PDB entry 7KT3 | X-ray diffraction, 1.88 A resolution | chains A and T of the 4 polymer chains in the assembly

[Chain A]
Protein: DNA-directed DNA/RNA polymerase mu
From: Homo sapiens
Notes: EC 2.7.7.7
Reference sequence: Q9NP87 (DPOLM_HUMAN); aligned to UniProt positions 132-494 over residues 132-494
Sequence (356 residues; numbered 127 to 494; 12 numbers in that range are skipped by the numbering (no residue carries them; nothing is unmodelled there); the number before each row is that of its first residue):
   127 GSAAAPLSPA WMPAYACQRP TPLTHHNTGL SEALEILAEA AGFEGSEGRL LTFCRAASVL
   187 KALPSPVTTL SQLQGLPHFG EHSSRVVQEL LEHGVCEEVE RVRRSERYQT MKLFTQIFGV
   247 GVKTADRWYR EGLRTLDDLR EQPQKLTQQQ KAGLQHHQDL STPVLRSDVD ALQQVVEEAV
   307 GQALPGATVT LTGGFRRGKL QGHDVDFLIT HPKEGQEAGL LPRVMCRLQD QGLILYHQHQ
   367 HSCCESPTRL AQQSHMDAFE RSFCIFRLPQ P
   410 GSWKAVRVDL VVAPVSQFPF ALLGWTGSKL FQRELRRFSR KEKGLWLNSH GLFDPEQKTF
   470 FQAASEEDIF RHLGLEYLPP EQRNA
Disordered / not traced: 127-136, 365-383
Differences from the reference sequence: expression tag (127-131); linker (410)
Swiss-Prot annotation at these positions:
  - region: Arg-323 to Asp-332 (Involved in ssDNA binding)
  - binding site (Mg(2+)): Asp-330, Asp-332, Asp-418
  - site: Gly-433 (Responsible for the low discrimination between dNTP and rNTP)
Glycans and other covalent adducts: 2,3-dihydroxy-1,4-dithiobutane (DTT) linked to Cys-180
Metal / ion sites: Ca2+ site 1 near Phe-205 (its only coordinating residue here); Na+: Thr-241, Ile-243, Val-246 (shared with 1 residue of chain P); Ca2+ site 2: Asp-330, Asp-332, Asp-418 (together with 8-oxo-2'-deoxyguanosine-5'-triphosphate) (shared with 1 residue of chain P); Ca2+ site 3: Asp-330, Asp-332 (together with 8-oxo-2'-deoxyguanosine-5'-triphosphate)
Residues lining bound ligands: 8-oxo-2'-deoxyguanosine-5'-triphosphate (8DG): Gly-319, Gly-320, Arg-323, Lys-325, Gln-327, Gly-328, His-329, Asp-330, Asp-332, Gly-433, Trp-434, Thr-435, Gly-436, Ser-437, Lys-438, Gln-441, Arg-445
Reported in the primary citation:
  - binding site for 8-oxo-2'-deoxyguanosine-5'-triphosphate: Lys-438, Arg-445
  - mutagenesis - K438D: unchanged catalytic activity on presence of Mn2+
  - mutagenesis - R445A: increased catalytic activity on dGTP misinsertion
  - mutagenesis - K438D: decreased catalytic activity on Mg2+-dependent dGTP:At
  - mutagenesis - K438D (23-fold): decreased catalytic activity on :Ct insertion

[Chain T]
Molecule: 9-nt DNA strand
Sequence (9 nucleotides; each row starts with the number of its first residue):
     1 CGGCATACG

[Chain A / chain T interface]
Pairs across the interface (23; chain A residue first):
  Gly-174(A) / DC4(T)  base contact
  Leu-177(A) / DC4(T)  phosphate contact
  Leu-177(A) / DA5(T)  phosphate contact
  Phe-385(A) / DG9(T)  phosphate contact
  Glu-386(A) / DC8(T)  sugar contact
  Glu-386(A) / DG9(T)  hydrogen bond to the phosphate
  Arg-387(A) / DA7(T)  hydrogen bond to the base
  Arg-387(A) / DC8(T)  hydrogen bond to the sugar
  Arg-387(A) / DG9(T)  hydrogen bond to the phosphate
  Phe-389(A) / DG9(T)  sugar contact
  Lys-438(A) / DA5(T)  base contact
  Arg-442(A) / DA5(T)  salt bridge to the phosphate
  Arg-445(A) / DA5(T)  hydrogen bond to the base
  Arg-445(A) / DT6(T)  hydrogen bond to the base
  Arg-446(A) / DA5(T)  sugar contact
  Arg-449(A) / DT6(T)  salt bridge to the phosphate
  Lys-450(A) / DG3(T)  hydrogen bond to the phosphate
  Lys-450(A) / DC4(T)  salt bridge to the phosphate
  Leu-456(A) / DT6(T)  sugar contact
  Asn-457(A) / DT6(T)  phosphate contact
  Asn-457(A) / DA7(T)  hydrogen bond to the phosphate
  His-459(A) / DA7(T)  phosphate contact
  His-459(A) / DC8(T)  phosphate contact
Also at the interface, not in a pair above, chain A (17 interface residues in all): Arg-181, Gln-364

[Overview]
17 residues of chain A and 7 residues of chain T are in contact; the contacts include 8 hydrogen bonds and 3
salt bridges. Among the polar pairs are Arg-387(A)/DA7(T), Arg-445(A)/DA5(T) and Arg-445(A)/DT6(T). From the
paper: a binding site for 8-oxo-2'-deoxyguanosine-5'-triphosphate at Lys-438(A) and Arg-445(A); R445A of chain
A increases catalytic activity on dGTP misinsertion.
Here chain A is DNA-directed DNA/RNA polymerase mu (Homo sapiens) and chain T is a 9-nt DNA strand. Entry 7KT3
(DNA Polymerase Mu, 8-oxodGTP:At Pre-Catalytic Ground State Ternary Complex, 20 mM Ca2+ (120min)) was
determined by X-ray diffraction, deposited together with 7KSS, 7KST, 7KSU, 7KSV, 7KSW, 7KSX and 25 further
entries.
